PDB entry 8DL6 | electron microscopy, 3.00 A resolution | chains A and D of the 3 polymer chains in the assembly

Chain A:
Molecule: Solute carrier family 40 member 1
From: Homo sapiens
UniProtKB: Q9NP59 (S40A1_HUMAN); numbering as in UniProt (aligned over 1-571)
Chain sequence (577 residues; numbered 1 to 577; the number before each row is that of its first residue):
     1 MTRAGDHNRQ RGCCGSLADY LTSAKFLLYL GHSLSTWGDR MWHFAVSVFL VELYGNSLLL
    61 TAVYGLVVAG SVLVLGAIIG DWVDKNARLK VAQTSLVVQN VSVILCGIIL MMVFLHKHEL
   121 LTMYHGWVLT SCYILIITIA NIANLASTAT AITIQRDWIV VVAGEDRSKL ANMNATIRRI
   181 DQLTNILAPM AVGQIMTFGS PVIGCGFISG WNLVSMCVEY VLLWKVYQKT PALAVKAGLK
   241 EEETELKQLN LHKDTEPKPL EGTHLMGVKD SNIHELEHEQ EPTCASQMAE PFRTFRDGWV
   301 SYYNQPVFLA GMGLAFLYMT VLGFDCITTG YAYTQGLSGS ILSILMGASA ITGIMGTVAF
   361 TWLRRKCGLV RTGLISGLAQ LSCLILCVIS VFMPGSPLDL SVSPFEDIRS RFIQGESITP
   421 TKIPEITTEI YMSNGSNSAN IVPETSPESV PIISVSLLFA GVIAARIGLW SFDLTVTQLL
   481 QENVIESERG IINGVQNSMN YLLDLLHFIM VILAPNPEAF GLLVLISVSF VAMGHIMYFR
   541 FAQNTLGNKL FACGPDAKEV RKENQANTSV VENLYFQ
Unresolved in the structure: 1-14, 241-288, 401-451, 556-577
Differences from the reference sequence: expression tag (572-577)
Curated features (UniProtKB/Swiss-Prot):
  - binding site (Fe cation): Asp39, His43, Cys326, His507
  - glycosylation: Asn434 (N-linked (GlcNAc...) asparagine)
  - natural variant: Tyr64 (Y64N: In HFE4), Ala77 (A77D: In HFE4), Gly80 (G80S: In HFE4; G80V: In HFE4), Asn144 (N144D: In HFE4; N144H: In HFE4; N144T: In HFE4), Asp157 (D157G: In HFE4), Val162 (deletion: In HFE4), Asn174 (N174I: In iron overload), Asp181 (D181V: In HFE4), Gln182 (Q182H: In HFE4), Gln248 (Q248H: Associated with mild anemia and a tendency to iron loading. Prevents hepcidin/HAMP-induced degradation. Protects against severe malaria disease), Gly267 (G267D: In HFE4), Asp270 (D270V: In HFE4), 3 further natural variant entries in UniProt
  - mutagenesis: Arg88 (R88G: Reduces protein stability. Loss of cell surface localization. Loss of iron export activity. Increases intracellular manganese), Asp157 (D157Y: Loss of iron export activity. Loss of cell surface localization. Increases intracellular manganese), Leu170 (L170F: Loss of iron export activity), Lys236 (K236R: No loss of ubiquitination; when associated with R-253), Lys240 (K240E: Loss of HAMP-induced endocytosis), Lys253 (K253R: No loss of ubiquitination; when associated with R-236), Cys326 (C326S: Complete loss of HAMP-dependent ubiquitination. Does not affect protein stability. Does not affect cell surface localization), Ser338 (S338R: Reduces protein stability), Tyr501 (Y501C: About 90% loss of HAMP binding), Asp504 (D504N: About 95% loss of HAMP binding)
Disulfide bonds: Cys367-Cys553
Bound ions: Ca2+: Gln99, Asn100
What the authors report for this chain:
  - Ca2+ coordination: Gln99, Asn100
  - conformationally variable residues (side-chain flip): Asp39, His43
  - mutagenesis - H43A: unchanged binding to Ca2+
  - mutagenesis - Q99A (226 +/- 23 uM): unchanged binding to Co2+
  - mutagenesis - N212A (224 +/- 30 uM): unchanged binding to Zn2+
  - mutagenesis - D39A: decreased binding to Ca2+

Chain D:
Molecule: 11F9 heavy-chain
From: Mus musculus
Chain sequence (238 residues; row label = number of the first residue in the row):
     1 MKCSWVIFFL MAVVTGVNSE VQLQQSGAEL VRPGALVKLS CKASGFNIKD YYMHWVKERP
    61 EQGLEWIGWI DPENGNTIYD PKFQGKASIT ADTSSNTAYL QLSSLTSEDT AVYYCARKRG
   121 YYGPYFDYWG QGTTLTVSSK TTAPSVYPLA PVCGDTTGSS VTLGCLVKGY FPEPVTLTWN
   181 SGSLSSGVHT FPAVLQSGLY TLSSSVTVTS STWPSQSITC NVAHPASSTK VDKKIEPA
Unresolved in the structure: 1-19
Disulfide bonds: Cys41-Cys115

Interface between chain A and chain D:
Pairs across the interface (22):
  Glu165(A) with Asp50(D); Tyr51(D), hydrogen bond
  Arg167(A) with Lys49(D); Asp50(D), hydrogen bond (side chain-backbone); Tyr51(D); Asp71(D), salt bridge; Glu73(D), salt bridge
  Arg364(A) with Glu73(D), salt bridge
  Gly368(A) with Asn74(D)
  Arg371(A) with Asn76(D)
  Glu482(A) with Tyr121(D)
  Asn483(A) with Gly120(D); Tyr121(D), hydrogen bond (side chain-backbone); Tyr122(D)
  Phe541(A) with Tyr122(D), hydrophobic
  Asn544(A) with Tyr122(D)
  Thr545(A) with Tyr121(D); Tyr122(D), hydrogen bond
  Leu546(A) with Ile78(D), hydrophobic
  Lys549(A) with Thr77(D), hydrogen bond (side chain-backbone)
  Pro555(A) with Asn74(D); Asn76(D)
Other interface residues (no listed pair), chain A (21 interface residues in all): Asp166, Pro306, Val307, Lys366, Cys367, Leu369, Val370, Leu479
Other interface residues (no listed pair), chain D (17 interface residues in all): Tyr52, Trp69, Gly75, Tyr79, Gln84

In short:
21 residues of chain A face 17 of chain D across their interface, with 5 hydrogen bonds and 3 salt bridges.
Among the polar pairs are Arg167(A)-Asp71(D), Arg167(A)-Glu73(D) and Arg364(A)-Glu73(D). From the paper: D39A
of chain A reduces binding to Ca2+; Ca2+ coordination by Gln99(A) and Asn100(A); 4 substitutions were tested
in all.
Here chain A is Solute carrier family 40 member 1 (Homo sapiens) and chain D is 11F9 heavy-chain (Mus
musculus). Entry 8DL6 (Cryo-EM structure of human ferroportin/slc40 bound to Ca2+ in nanodisc) was determined
by electron microscopy.
